5XSD - chains A and B of the 3 polymer chains in the assembly; structure by X-ray diffraction, 2.50 A resolution.

# Chain A (and B)
Protein: Periplasmic binding protein/LacI transcriptional regulator
Organism: Clostridium beijerinckii (strain ATCC 51743 / NCIMB 8052)
Notes: chain B of this document is another copy of the same molecule, construct and numbering; everything in this record applies to it too
UniProt: A6LW07 (A6LW07_CLOB8); residues 1-302 here correspond to UniProt positions 25-326 (UniProt number = residue number + 24)
Chain sequence (306 residues; numbered -3 to 302; the number before each row is that of its first residue; numbers below 1 keep their minus sign (Met-3 is residue -3)):
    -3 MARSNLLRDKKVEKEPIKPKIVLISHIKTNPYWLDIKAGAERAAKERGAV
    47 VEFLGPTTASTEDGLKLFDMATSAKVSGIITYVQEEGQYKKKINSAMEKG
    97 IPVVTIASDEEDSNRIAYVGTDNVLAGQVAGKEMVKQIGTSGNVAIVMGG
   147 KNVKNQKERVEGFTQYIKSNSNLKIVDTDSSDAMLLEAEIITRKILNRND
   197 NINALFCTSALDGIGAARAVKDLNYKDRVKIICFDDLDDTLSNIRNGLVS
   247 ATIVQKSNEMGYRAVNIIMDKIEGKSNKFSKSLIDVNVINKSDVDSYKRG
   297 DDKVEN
Not modelled in the structure: -3 to 13, 51-71, 80-84, 275-276, 292-302 (chain B: -3 to 11, 273-276, 292-302)
Sequence notes: expression tag (-3 to 0); engineered mutation Ala103 (Asp127 in A6LW07)
From the paper describing this entry:
  - mutagenesis - Y28A, W29A, A70W/D103A, A70W, R155A, M180A/L181A/L182A/E183A/E185A/I186A: decreased growth
  - mutagenesis - W29A, R155A: decreased signaling in response to xylFGH
  - specificity-determining residues: Asn151 (proposed by the authors, not directly observed)
  - mutagenesis - W29A, R155A, D231A: decreased stability in response to trypsin or chymotrypsin

# Chain A / chain B interface
Residue-residue contacts - 26 pairs, chain A then chain B:
  Arg38(A) with Thr136(B), hydrogen bond
  Glu42(A) with Thr136(B), hydrogen bond; Ser137(B); Asn168(B), hydrogen bond
  Arg43(A) with Asn168(B)
  Lys128(A) with Asp281(B), salt bridge
  Thr136(A) with Arg38(B); Glu42(B), hydrogen bond; Tyr258(B), hydrogen bond
  Ser137(A) with Glu42(B)
  Ser165(A) with Arg259(B), hydrogen bond (backbone-side chain)
  Asn166(A) with Glu255(B); Tyr258(B)
  Ser167(A) with Tyr258(B)
  Asn168(A) with Glu42(B), hydrogen bond; Arg43(B); Tyr258(B), hydrogen bond; Asn262(B), hydrogen bond
  Tyr258(A) with Thr136(B); Asn166(B); Ser167(B); Asn168(B), hydrogen bond
  Arg259(A) with Ser165(B), hydrogen bond (side chain-backbone); Asn166(B), hydrogen bond
  Asn262(A) with Asn168(B), hydrogen bond
  Asp281(A) with Lys128(B), salt bridge
Also at the interface, not in a pair above, chain B (16 interface residues in all): Ala39

# Overview
14 residues of chain A and 16 residues of chain B are in contact, with 13 hydrogen bonds and 2 salt bridges.
Polar contacts include Lys128(A)-Asp281(B), Arg38(A)-Thr136(B) and Glu42(A)-Thr136(B). From the paper: Y28A,
W29A and A70W/D103A of chain A, among others, reduce growth; the specificity determinant Asn151(A); 7
substitutions were tested in all.
Chain A and chain B are both Periplasmic binding protein/LacI transcriptional regulator (Clostridium
beijerinckii (strain ATCC 51743 / NCIMB 8052)); the structure, XylFII-LytSN complex mutant - D103A, was
determined by X-ray diffraction, deposited together with 5XSJ and 5XSS.
